PDB entry 6CRD | X-ray diffraction, 2.57 A resolution | chains A and B of the 4 polymer chains in the assembly

# Chain A (and B)
Molecule: Tetrabrachion, Neuraminidase
Source organism: Staphylothermus marinus
Notes: EC 3.2.1.18; chain B of this document is another copy of the same molecule, construct and numbering; everything in this record applies to it too
UniProt: chimeric construct of Q54436, P03472: residues 47-81 from Q54436 (Q54436_STAMA) positions 1251-1285 (UniProt number = residue number + 1204); residues 82-468 from P03472 positions 83-470 (offset varies)
Sequence (473 residues; numbered -3 to 468 plus 3 insertion-coded residues; 2 numbers in that range are skipped by the numbering (no residue carries them; nothing is unmodelled there); the number before each row is that of its first residue; a row labelled like 412A-412B holds insertion residues (412A, then the next letters in order); numbers below 1 keep their minus sign (Met-3 is residue -3)):
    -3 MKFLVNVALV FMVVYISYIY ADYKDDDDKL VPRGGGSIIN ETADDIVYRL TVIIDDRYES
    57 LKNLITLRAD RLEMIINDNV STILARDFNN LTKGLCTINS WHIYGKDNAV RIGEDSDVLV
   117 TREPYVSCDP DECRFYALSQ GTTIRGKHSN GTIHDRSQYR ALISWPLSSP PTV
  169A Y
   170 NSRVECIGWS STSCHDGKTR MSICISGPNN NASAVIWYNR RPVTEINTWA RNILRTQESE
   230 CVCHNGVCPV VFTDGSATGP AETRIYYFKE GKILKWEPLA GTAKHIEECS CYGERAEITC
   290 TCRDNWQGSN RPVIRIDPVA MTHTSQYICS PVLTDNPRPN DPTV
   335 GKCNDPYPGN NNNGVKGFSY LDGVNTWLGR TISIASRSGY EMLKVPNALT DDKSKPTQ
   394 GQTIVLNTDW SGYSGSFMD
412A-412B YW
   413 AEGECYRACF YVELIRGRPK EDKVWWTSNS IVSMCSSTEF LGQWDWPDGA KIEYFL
Not modelled in the structure: -3 to 31
Cystine bridges: Cys92-Cys417, Cys124-Cys129, Cys175-Cys193, Cys183-Cys230, Cys232-Cys237, Cys278-Cys291, Cys280-Cys289, Cys318-Cys337, Cys421-Cys447
Covalently attached groups: N-acetylglucosamine (NAG) linked to Asn75, Asn86, Asn146; glycan linked to Asn200
Small-molecule neighbours: N-acetylglucosamine (NAG; 2-acetamido-2-deoxy-beta-D-glucopyranose): Asn73, Val76, Ser77
UniProt features mapped onto this chain:
  - active site: Asp151 (Proton donor/acceptor), Tyr406 (Nucleophile)
  - binding site (substrate): Arg118, Arg152, Glu276, Glu277, Arg292, Arg371
  - binding site (Ca(2+)): Asp293, Gly297, Asp324, Asn347
  - glycosylation (N-linked (GlcNAc...) asparagine): Asn86, Asn146, Asn200
From the paper describing this entry:
  - post-translational modification sites: Asn75, Asn86, Asn146, Asn200

# How chain A and chain B interact
Contacting residue pairs (103; chain A residue first):
  Ile35(A) - Ile34(B)  hydrophobic
  Ile35(A) - Thr38(B)
  Ala39(A) - Ile42(B)  hydrophobic
  Asp40(A) - Arg45(B)  salt bridge
  Ile42(A) - Ile42(B)  hydrophobic
  Val43(A) - Arg45(B)
  Leu46(A) - Leu46(B)  hydrophobic
  Thr47(A) - Ile49(B)
  Ile50(A) - Ile49(B)  hydrophobic
  Ile50(A) - Arg53(B)
  Asp51(A) - Arg53(B)  salt bridge
  Tyr54(A) - Arg53(B)
  Tyr54(A) - Ser56(B)  hydrogen bond
  Tyr54(A) - Leu57(B)  hydrophobic
  Leu57(A) - Leu57(B)  hydrophobic
  Lys58(A) - Leu57(B)
  Lys58(A) - Leu60(B)
  Ile61(A) - Leu57(B)  hydrophobic
  Ile61(A) - Ile61(B)  hydrophobic
  Thr62(A) - Arg64(B)
  Ala65(A) - Arg64(B)
  Ala65(A) - Leu68(B)
  Asp66(A) - Arg64(B)  salt bridge
  Glu69(A) - Arg64(B)  salt bridge
  Glu69(A) - Arg67(B)  salt bridge
  Glu69(A) - Leu68(B)
  Glu69(A) - Ile71(B)
  Ile72(A) - Ile71(B)  hydrophobic
  Ile72(A) - Asn75(B)
  Asn73(A) - Ile71(B)
  Asn73(A) - Asn75(B)  hydrogen bond
  Val76(A) - Asn75(B)
  Asp113(A) - Asp111(B)
  Asp113(A) - Ser112(B)
  Gln136(A) - Arg107(B)  hydrogen bond (backbone-side chain)
  Gly137(A) - Arg107(B)  hydrogen bond (backbone-side chain)
  Gly137(A) - Ile108(B)
  Thr139(A) - Asp111(B)  hydrogen bond
  Arg141(A) - Asp111(B)
  Gly142(A) - Asp111(B)  hydrogen bond (backbone-side chain)
  Lys143(A) - Glu110(B)  salt bridge
  Lys143(A) - Tyr466(B)  hydrogen bond (side chain-backbone)
  His144(A) - Arg107(B)
  His144(A) - Glu110(B)
  His144(A) - Gly461(B)
  His144(A) - Ala462(B)
  His144(A) - Lys463(B)
  His144(A) - Tyr466(B)
  Asn146(A) - Tyr466(B)
  Ser153(A) - Trp456(B)
  Gln154(A) - Lys102(B)
  Gln154(A) - Trp456(B)
  Gln154(A) - Asp457(B)
  Gln154(A) - Trp458(B)
  Gln154(A) - Pro459(B)
  Tyr155(A) - Lys102(B)
  Tyr155(A) - Asn104(B)  hydrogen bond (backbone-side chain)
  Tyr155(A) - Arg107(B)
  Tyr155(A) - Pro459(B)
  Tyr155(A) - Asp460(B)
  Tyr155(A) - Gly461(B)
  Val169(A) - Ile108(B)  hydrophobic
  Val169(A) - Ser112(B)
  Val169(A) - Pro166(B)  hydrophobic
  Val169(A) - Thr168(B)
  Tyr169A(A) - Ser112(B)  hydrogen bond
  Tyr169A(A) - Asp113(B)
  Tyr169A(A) - Thr168(B)
  Tyr169A(A) - Tyr169A(B)  hydrophobic
  Ser171(A) - Ser165(B)
  Val173(A) - Ser164(B)
  Ile176(A) - Ile99(B)  hydrophobic
  Ile176(A) - Gly101(B)
  Ile176(A) - Lys102(B)
  Ile176(A) - Trp458(B)  hydrophobic
  Trp178(A) - Trp456(B)
  Ser195(A) - Ile99(B)
  Ser195(A) - Trp458(B)
  Gly196(A) - Trp456(B)
  Pro197(A) - Gln455(B)
  Pro197(A) - Trp456(B)
  Asn200(A) - Gly454(B)
  Ser202(A) - Leu453(B)
  Ser202(A) - Gly454(B)  hydrogen bond (side chain-backbone)
  Val204(A) - His98(B)
  Trp206(A) - Tyr100(B)
  Arg210(A) - Pro126(B)  hydrogen bond (side chain-backbone)
  Arg210(A) - Asp412(B)  salt bridge
  Arg210(A) - Trp412B(B)
  Arg210(A) - Ala413(B)
  Pro211(A) - His98(B)
  Pro211(A) - Tyr100(B)
  Pro211(A) - Arg419(B)  hydrogen bond (backbone-side chain)
  Val212(A) - Arg419(B)  hydrogen bond (backbone-side chain)
  Glu214(A) - His98(B)
  Glu214(A) - Arg419(B)  salt bridge
  Glu214(A) - Ser449(B)  hydrogen bond
  Glu214(A) - Glu451(B)
  Glu214(A) - Leu453(B)
  Ile215(A) - Leu453(B)
  Asn216(A) - Phe452(B)
  Asn216(A) - Leu453(B)
  Asn216(A) - Gly454(B)
Interface residues without a listed pair, chain A (57 interface residues in all): Leu68, Ile79, Leu115, Thr138, Arg209, Thr213
Interface residues without a listed pair, chain B (61 interface residues in all): Ile50, Ile72, Ile79, Asp127, Leu163, Thr450, Phe467, Leu468

# Overview
The interface between chain A and chain B involves 57 residues on one side and 61 on the other, with 14
hydrogen bonds and 8 salt bridges. Polar pairs include Asp40(A)-Arg45(B), Asp51(A)-Arg53(B) and
Asp66(A)-Arg64(B). Ligands of chain A: N-acetylglucosamine. From the paper: modification sites Asn75(A),
Asn86(A) and Asn146(A) among others.
Both chains are Tetrabrachion, Neuraminidase (Staphylothermus marinus). Entry 6CRD (INFLUENZA VIRUS
NEURAMINIDASE SUBTYPE N9 (TERN) with tetrabrachion (TB) domain stalk) was determined by X-ray diffraction
(same publication as 6D3B and 6MCX).
